Entry 3AVI (X-ray diffraction, 1.70 A resolution); this record covers chains A and D of the 4 polymer chains in the assembly.

[Chain A]
Protein: Integrase
Source organism: Human immunodeficiency virus type 1
Notes: fragment: CCD domain
UniProtKB: P12497 (POL_HV1N5); residues 50-212 here correspond to UniProt positions 1197-1359 (UniProt number = residue number + 1147)
Sequence (183 residues; row label = number of the first residue in the row):
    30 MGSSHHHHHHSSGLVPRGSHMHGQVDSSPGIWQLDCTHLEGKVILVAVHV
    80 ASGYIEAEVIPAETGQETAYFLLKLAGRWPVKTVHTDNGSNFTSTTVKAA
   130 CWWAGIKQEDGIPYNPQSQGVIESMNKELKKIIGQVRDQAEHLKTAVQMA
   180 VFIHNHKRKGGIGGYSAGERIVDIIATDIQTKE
Not modelled in the structure: 30-56, 189-192, 210-212
Construct notes: expression tag (30-49); engineered mutation Ser-56 (Cys1203 in P12497), Asp-139 (Phe1286 in P12497), His-185 (Phe1332 in P12497)
Curated features (UniProtKB/Swiss-Prot):
  - binding site (Mg(2+)): Asp-64, Asp-116, Glu-152

[Chain D]
Protein: LEDGF peptide
Sequence (8 residues; numbered 1 to 8; the number before each row is that of its first residue):
     1 SLKIDNMD
Covalently attached groups: covalent link Ser-1/Asp-8

[How chain A and chain D interact]
Pairs across the interface - 12 pairs, chain A then chain D:
  Gln-95(A) with Asp-5(D); Asn-6(D)
  Thr-124(A) with Met-7(D)
  Thr-125(A) with Ile-4(D); Asp-5(D); Asn-6(D); Met-7(D), hydrogen bond (side chain-backbone)
  Ala-128(A) with Ile-4(D); Met-7(D), hydrophobic
  Ala-129(A) with Ile-4(D), hydrophobic
  Trp-131(A) with Ile-4(D), hydrophobic
  Trp-132(A) with Ile-4(D)
Interface residues without a listed pair, chain A (9 interface residues in all): Ala-98, Leu-102

[Overview]
9 residues of chain A face 4 of chain D across their interface, with 1 hydrogen bond. The hydrogen-bonded pair
is Thr-125(A)/Met-7(D). Curated annotation (UniProt) lists 3 Mg2+-binding residues on chain A.
Chain A is Integrase (Human immunodeficiency virus type 1) and chain D is LEDGF peptide; the structure,
Crystal structures of novel allosteric peptide inhibitors of HIV integrase in the LEDGF binding site, was
determined by X-ray diffraction (same publication as 3AV9, 3AVA, 3AVB, 3AVC, 3AVF, 3AVG and 6 further
entries).
